Entry 8RD4 (electron microscopy, 3.58 A resolution); this record covers chains E and X of the 6 polymer chains in the assembly.

[Chain E]
Name: X-ray repair cross-complementing protein 6
Source organism: Homo sapiens
Notes: EC 3.6.4.-, 4.2.99.-
UniProtKB: P12956 (XRCC6_HUMAN); residue numbers follow UniProt; this construct covers 1-609
Sequence (609 residues; numbered 1 to 609; the number before each row is that of its first residue):
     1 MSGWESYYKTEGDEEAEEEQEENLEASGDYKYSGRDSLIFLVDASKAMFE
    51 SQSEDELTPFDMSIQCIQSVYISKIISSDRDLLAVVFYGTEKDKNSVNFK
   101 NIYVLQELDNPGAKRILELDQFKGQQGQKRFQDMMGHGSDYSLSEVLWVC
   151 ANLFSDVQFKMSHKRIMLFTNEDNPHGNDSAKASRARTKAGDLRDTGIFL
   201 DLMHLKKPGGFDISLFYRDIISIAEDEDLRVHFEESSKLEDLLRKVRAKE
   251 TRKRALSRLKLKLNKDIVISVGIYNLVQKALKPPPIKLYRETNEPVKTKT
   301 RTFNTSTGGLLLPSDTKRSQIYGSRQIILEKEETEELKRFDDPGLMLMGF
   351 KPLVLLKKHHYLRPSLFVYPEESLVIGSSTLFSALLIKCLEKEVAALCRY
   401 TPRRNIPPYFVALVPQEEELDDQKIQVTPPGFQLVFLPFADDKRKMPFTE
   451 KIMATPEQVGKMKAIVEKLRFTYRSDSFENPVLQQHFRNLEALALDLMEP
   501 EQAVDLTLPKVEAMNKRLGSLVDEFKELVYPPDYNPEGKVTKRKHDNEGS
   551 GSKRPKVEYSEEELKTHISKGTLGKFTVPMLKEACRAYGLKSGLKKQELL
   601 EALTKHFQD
Unresolved in the structure: 1-30, 538-556
UniProt features mapped onto this chain:
  - region: Val578 to Glu583 (Interaction with BAX)
  - active site: Lys31 (Schiff-base intermediate with DNA)
  - modified residue: Ser2 (N-acetylserine), Ser6 (Phosphoserine), Ser27 (Phosphoserine), Lys31 (N6-acetyllysine), Ser51 (Phosphoserine), Ser306 (Phosphoserine), Lys317 (N6-acetyllysine), Lys331 (N6-acetyllysine), Lys338 (N6-acetyllysine), Thr455 (Phosphothreonine), Lys461 (N6-acetyllysine), Ser477 (Phosphoserine), Ser520 (Phosphoserine), Lys539 (N6-acetyllysine), Lys542 (N6-acetyllysine), Lys544 (N6-acetyllysine), Ser550 (Phosphoserine), Lys553 (N6-acetyllysine), Lys556 (N6-acetyllysine), Ser560 (Phosphoserine) and 1 more in UniProt
  - cross-link (Glycyl lysine isopeptide (Lys-Gly)): Lys287 (interchain with G-Cter in SUMO2), Lys317 (interchain with G-Cter in SUMO2), Lys556 (interchain with G-Cter in SUMO2)
  - mutagenesis: Lys31 (K31A: Diminishes the ability to form a Schiff base. Abolishes adduct formation; when associated with A-160 and A-164), Lys160 (K160A: Abolishes adduct formation; when associated with A-31 and A-160), Lys164 (K164A: Abolishes adduct formation; when associated with A-31 and A-164), Lys539 (K539Q: Complete loss of suppression of BAX-induced apoptosis; K539R: No effect on suppression of BAX-induced apoptosis), Lys542 (K542Q: Complete loss of suppression of BAX-induced apoptosis; K542R: No effect on suppression of BAX-induced apoptosis), Lys544 (K544R: No effect on suppression of BAX-induced apoptosis), Lys553 (K553Q: Partial loss of suppression of BAX-induced apoptosis; K553R: No effect on suppression of BAX-induced apoptosis), Lys556 (K556R: No effect on suppression of BAX-induced apoptosis), Lys570 (K570R: Loss of methylation; loss of anti-apoptotic activity; no effect on XRCC5 stabilization)
Reported in the primary citation:
  - binding site for the 100-nt DNA strand (chain X): Lys575, Lys595, Lys596

[Chain X]
Molecule: 100-nt DNA strand
Sequence (100 nucleotides; numbered -40 to 59; the number before each row is that of its first residue; numbers below 1 keep their minus sign (DC-40 is residue -40)):
   -40 CGTCTATATTCTATTGTCTCTTAGGGTTAGGGTTAGGGTTAGGGTTAGGG
    10 TTAGGGTTAGGGTTAGGGTTAACATCAGTCTCACATAGATTAGCTCACGC
Unresolved in the structure: -40 to 18

[How chain E and chain X interact]
Pairs across the interface (20; chain E residue first):
  Tyr32(E) with DG47(X), phosphate contact
  Ser33(E) with DG47(X), sugar contact
  Arg254(E) with DA44(X), hydrogen bond to the base; DT45(X), base contact
  Ala255(E) with DT45(X), phosphate contact; DA46(X), phosphate contact
  Arg258(E) with DT45(X), phosphate contact; DA46(X), salt bridge to the phosphate
  Lys282(E) with DT38(X), salt bridge to the phosphate
  Pro285(E) with DC39(X), phosphate contact
  Thr300(E) with DC41(X), phosphate contact
  Arg403(E) with DA44(X), hydrogen bond to the sugar
  Arg404(E) with DA44(X), phosphate contact
  Phe576(E) with DA31(X), phosphate contact
  Thr577(E) with DA31(X), phosphate contact
  Val578(E) with DA31(X), hydrogen bond to the phosphate
  Lys595(E) with DC32(X), phosphate contact; DA33(X), salt bridge to the phosphate
  Lys596(E) with DA31(X), salt bridge to the phosphate; DC32(X), hydrogen bond to the phosphate
Also at the interface, not in a pair above, chain E (21 interface residues in all): Leu256, Ser257, Glu335, Lys575, Pro579, Leu594
Also at the interface, not in a pair above, chain X (12 interface residues in all): DA30, DC43

[Summary]
The interface between chain E and chain X involves 21 residues on one side and 12 on the other, with 4
hydrogen bonds and 4 salt bridges. Polar contacts include Arg254(E)-DA44(X), Arg403(E)-DA44(X) and
Val578(E)-DA31(X). From the paper: a binding site for the 100-nt DNA strand (chain X) at Lys575(E), Lys595(E)
and Lys596(E).
Here chain E is X-ray repair cross-complementing protein 6 (Homo sapiens) and chain X is a 100-nt DNA strand.
Entry 8RD4 (Telomeric RAP1:DNA-PK complex) was determined by electron microscopy.
